PDB entry 1UX7 | X-ray diffraction, 1.50 A resolution | chain A

Chain A:
Name: Endo-1,4-beta-xylanase D
Source organism: Paenibacillus polymyxa
Notes: fragment: carbohydrate-binding domain, residues 516-635
UniProtKB: P45796 (XYND_PAEPO); residues 12-131 here correspond to UniProt positions 516-635 (UniProt number = residue number + 504)
Sequence (120 residues; each row starts with the number of its first residue):
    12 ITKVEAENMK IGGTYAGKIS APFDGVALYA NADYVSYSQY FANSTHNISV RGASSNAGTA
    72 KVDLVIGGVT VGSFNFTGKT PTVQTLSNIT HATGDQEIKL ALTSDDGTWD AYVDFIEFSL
Ion coordination: Ca2+ site 1: E16, E18, D35, D125; Ca2+ site 2: Y40, D116, W120, D121 (together with beta-D-xylopyranose)
Curated features (UniProtKB/Swiss-Prot):
  - binding site (Ca(2+)): E16, E18, D35, Y40, D116, W120, D121, D125
What the authors report for this chain:
  - Ca2+ coordination: Y40, D116, W120, D121
  - binding site for beta-D-xylopyranose: Y26, Y40
  - conformationally variable residues (loop rearrangement, side-chain flip): L113 to D121

Summary:
E16, E18, D35 and D125 coordinate Ca2+ site 1. Y40, D116, W120 and D121 form the Ca2+ site 2. UniProt lists 8
Ca2+-binding residues. The paper reports a binding site for beta-D-xylopyranose at Y26 and Y40; Ca2+
coordination by Y40, D116 and W120 among others.
Chain A is Endo-1,4-beta-xylanase D (Paenibacillus polymyxa); the structure, Carbohydrate-Binding Module CBM36
in complex with calcium and xylotriose, was determined by X-ray diffraction together with 1W0N from the same
study.
